Entry 2X5I (X-ray diffraction, 3.10 A resolution); this record covers chains B and C of the 4 polymer chains in the assembly.

[Chain B]
Protein: VP2
Organism: Human echovirus 7
UniProt: Q6W9E5 (Q6W9E5_9ENTO); residues 1-260 here correspond to UniProt positions 71-330 (UniProt number = residue number + 70)
Chain sequence (260 residues; numbered 1 to 260; the number before each row is that of its first residue):
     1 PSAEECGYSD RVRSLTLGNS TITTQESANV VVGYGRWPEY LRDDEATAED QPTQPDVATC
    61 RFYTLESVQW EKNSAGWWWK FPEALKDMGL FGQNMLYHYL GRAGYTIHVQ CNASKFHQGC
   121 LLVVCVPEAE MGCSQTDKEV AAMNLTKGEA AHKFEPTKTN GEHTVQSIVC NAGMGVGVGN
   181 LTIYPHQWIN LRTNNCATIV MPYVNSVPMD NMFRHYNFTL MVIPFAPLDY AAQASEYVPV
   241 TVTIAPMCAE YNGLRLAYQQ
Not modelled in the structure: 1-8

[Chain C]
Protein: VP3
Organism: Human echovirus 7
UniProt: Q6W9E5 (Q6W9E5_9ENTO); residues 1-238 here correspond to UniProt positions 331-568 (UniProt number = residue number + 330)
Chain sequence (238 residues; each row starts with the number of its first residue):
     1 GLPVLNTPGS NQFMTSDDFQ SPSAMPQFDV TPHMDIPGEV HNLMEIAEVD SVVPVNNIKA
    61 NLQSMDAYHI EVNTGNYQGE KIFAFQMQPG LESVFKRTLM GEILNYYAHW SGSIKLTFTF
   121 CGSAMATGKL LLAYSPPGAD VPATRKQAML GTHMIWDIGL QSSCVLCIPW ISQTHYRLVQ
   181 QDEYTSAGNV TCWYQTGIVV PPGTPNKCVV LCFASACNDF SVRMLRDTPF IGQTALLQ

[Chain B / chain C interface]
Contacting residue pairs - 75 pairs, chain B then chain C:
  Y34(B) with G38(C)
  R36(B) with D35(C), salt bridge; I36(C), hydrogen bond (side chain-backbone); P37(C)
  E45(B) with M34(C); D35(C), hydrogen bond (side chain-backbone)
  K115(B) with S123(C); A124(C), hydrogen bond (backbone-backbone); M125(C), hydrogen bond (backbone-backbone)
  F116(B) with S123(C); M125(C), hydrophobic; P202(C); G203(C); T204(C); P205(C)
  H117(B) with S123(C)
  Q118(B) with C121(C); G122(C); S123(C); P205(C); K207(C), hydrogen bond (side chain-backbone); C208(C)
  G119(B) with C121(C)
  C120(B) with C121(C), hydrophobic
  K158(B) with Q63(C)
  I168(B) with Q63(C)
  V169(B) with M65(C), hydrophobic
  C170(B) with Q63(C)
  V178(B) with Y68(C)
  G179(B) with S51(C); V52(C), hydrogen bond (backbone-backbone); Y68(C), hydrogen bond (backbone-side chain)
  N180(B) with S51(C); R97(C), hydrogen bond (side chain-backbone); T98(C); L99(C), hydrogen bond (side chain-backbone)
  T182(B) with V49(C); D50(C), hydrogen bond (side chain-backbone); S51(C); L99(C)
  I183(B) with I46(C), hydrophobic; L99(C), hydrophobic
  W188(B) with V52(C), hydrophobic; F213(C), hydrophobic
  N190(B) with F120(C), hydrogen bond (side chain-backbone); C121(C); S162(C)
  R192(B) with F120(C); G122(C); S123(C), hydrogen bond (side chain-backbone); A124(C); A126(C); I158(C); G159(C), hydrogen bond (side chain-backbone)
  T193(B) with L160(C); S162(C)
  Y203(B) with P37(C)
  N205(B) with M34(C); I36(C)
  S206(B) with M34(C)
  V207(B) with M34(C)
  P208(B) with M34(C)
  I223(B) with M65(C), hydrophobic
  P224(B) with M65(C)
  F225(B) with V52(C), hydrophobic; M65(C), hydrophobic; Y68(C), hydrophobic; H69(C), hydrogen bond (backbone-side chain); L211(C), hydrophobic
  A226(B) with C121(C), hydrophobic
  P227(B) with H69(C)
  D229(B) with P205(C)
  Y230(B) with P205(C), hydrophobic
  A231(B) with G203(C); T204(C)
Also at the interface, not in a pair above, chain B (40 interface residues in all): R11, P156, G177, P202, V204
Also at the interface, not in a pair above, chain C (40 interface residues in all): H33, S64, P201, V209

[Overview]
The chain B/chain C interface involves 40 residues from each chain; the contacts include 14 hydrogen bonds and
1 salt bridge. Among the polar pairs are R36(B)-D35(C), R36(B)-I36(C) and E45(B)-D35(C).
Here chain B is VP2 and chain C is VP3, both from Human echovirus 7. Entry 2X5I (Crystal structure echovirus
7) was determined by X-ray diffraction together with 3IYP from the same study.
